4GTX - chain A; structure by X-ray diffraction, 3.20 A resolution.

== Chain A ==
Name: Ectonucleotide pyrophosphatase/phosphodiesterase family member 2, Alkaline phosphodiesterase I
Source organism: Mus musculus
Notes: EC 3.1.4.39
UniProt: chimeric construct of Q9R1E6, G3X9S2: residues 51-59 from Q9R1E6 (ENPP2_MOUSE) positions 51-59 (same numbers); residues 92-905 from G3X9S2 positions 92-905 (same numbers)
Amino-acid sequence (823 residues; row label = number of the first residue in the row; note: 32 numbers in that range are skipped by the numbering (no residue carries them; nothing is unmodelled there)):
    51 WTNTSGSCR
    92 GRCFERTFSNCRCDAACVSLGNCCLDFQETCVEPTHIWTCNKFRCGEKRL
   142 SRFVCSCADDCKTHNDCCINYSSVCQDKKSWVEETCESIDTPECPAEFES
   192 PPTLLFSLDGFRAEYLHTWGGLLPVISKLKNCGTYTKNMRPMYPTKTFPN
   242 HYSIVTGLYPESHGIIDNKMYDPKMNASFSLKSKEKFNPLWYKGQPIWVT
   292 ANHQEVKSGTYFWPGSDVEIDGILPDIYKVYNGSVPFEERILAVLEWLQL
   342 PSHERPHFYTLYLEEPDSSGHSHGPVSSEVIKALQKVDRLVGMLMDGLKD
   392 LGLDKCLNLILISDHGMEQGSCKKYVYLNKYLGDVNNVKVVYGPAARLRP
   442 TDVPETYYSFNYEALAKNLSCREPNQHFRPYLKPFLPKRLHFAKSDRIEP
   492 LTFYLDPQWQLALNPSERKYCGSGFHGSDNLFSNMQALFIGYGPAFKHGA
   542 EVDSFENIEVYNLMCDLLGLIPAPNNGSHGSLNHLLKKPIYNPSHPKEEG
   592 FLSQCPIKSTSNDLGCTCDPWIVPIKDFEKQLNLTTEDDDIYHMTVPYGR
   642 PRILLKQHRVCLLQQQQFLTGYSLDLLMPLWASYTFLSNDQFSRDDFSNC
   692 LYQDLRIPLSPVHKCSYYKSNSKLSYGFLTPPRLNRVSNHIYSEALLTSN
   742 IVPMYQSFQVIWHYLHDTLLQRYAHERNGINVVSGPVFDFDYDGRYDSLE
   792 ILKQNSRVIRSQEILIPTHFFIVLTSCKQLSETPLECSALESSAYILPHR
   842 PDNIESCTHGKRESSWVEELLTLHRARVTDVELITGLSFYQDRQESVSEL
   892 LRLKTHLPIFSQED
Disordered / not traced: 51-59, 92-169, 612-627, 682-688, 727-730, 903-905
Differences from the reference sequence: engineered mutation R59 (Lys in Q9R1E6)
Curated features (UniProtKB/Swiss-Prot):
  - glycosylation: N53 (N-linked (GlcNAc...) asparagine)
Disulfide bonds: C177-C223, C185-C397, C413-C512, C462-C848, C596-C652, C607-C706, C609-C691, C818-C828
Covalent attachments: N-acetylglucosamine (NAG) linked to N267, N323, N567
Ion coordination: Zn2+ site 1: D200, T238, D405, H406 (together with thymidine-5'-phosphate); Zn2+ site 2: D358, H362, H517 (together with thymidine-5'-phosphate); Ca2+: D780, D782, D784, R786, D788
Residues lining bound ligands: thymidine-5'-phosphate (TMP): D200, K237, T238, F239, N259, L272, K277, F303, P305, D308, Y322, Y353, E355, D358, H362, D405, H406, H517
From the paper describing this entry:
  - binding site for thymidine-5'-phosphate: F239, Y322
  - mutagenesis - F239A, D308A, Y322A: decreased catalytic activity on ATP
  - mutagenesis - F239A, Y322A: decreased catalytic activity on pNP-TMP
  - mutagenesis - H242L: decreased catalytic activity

== Overview ==
Bound to chain A: thymidine-5'-phosphate. N-acetylglucosamine is covalently linked to N267, N323 and N567. The
Zn2+ site 1 is built by D200, T238, D405 and H406. From the paper: a binding site for thymidine-5'-phosphate
at F239 and Y322; F239A, D308A and Y322A reduce catalytic activity on ATP.
Chain A is Ectonucleotide pyrophosphatase/phosphodiesterase family member 2, Alkaline phosphodiesterase I (Mus
musculus); the structure, Crystal structure of mouse Enpp1 in complex with TMP, was determined by X-ray
diffraction, deposited together with 4GTW, 4GTY and 4GTZ.
